1EX2 - chains A and B; structure by X-ray diffraction, 1.85 A resolution.

== Chain A (and B) ==
Name: Protein maf
Organism: Bacillus subtilis
Notes: chain B of this document is another copy of the same molecule, construct and numbering; everything in this record applies to it too
Reference sequence: Q02169 (MAF_BACSU); residue numbers follow UniProt; this construct covers 1-189
Chain sequence (189 residues; row label = number of the first residue in the row):
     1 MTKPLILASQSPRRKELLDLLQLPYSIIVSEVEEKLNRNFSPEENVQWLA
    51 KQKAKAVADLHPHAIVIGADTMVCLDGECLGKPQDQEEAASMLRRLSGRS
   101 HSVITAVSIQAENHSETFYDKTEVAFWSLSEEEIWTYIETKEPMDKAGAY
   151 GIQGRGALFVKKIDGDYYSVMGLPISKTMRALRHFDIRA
Disordered / not traced: 186-189
Swiss-Prot annotation at these positions:
  - active site: Asp70 (Proton acceptor)
  - site (Important for substrate specificity): Arg13, Thr71, Gln153
  - mutagenesis: Arg14 (R14A: Loss of activity), Glu34 (E34A: Loss of activity), Lys53 (K53A: Loss of activity), Asp70 (D70A: Loss of activity), Lys82 (K82A: Loss of activity)
Disulfides: Cys74-Cys79
What the authors report for this chain:
  - binding site for phosphate ion: Lys51, Lys55
  - catalytic residues: Glu34, Asp70, Lys82 (proposed by the authors, not directly observed)

== How chain A and chain B interact ==
Contacting residue pairs - 22 pairs, chain A then chain B:
  Gln47(A) - Glu112(B)  hydrogen bond (side chain-backbone)
  Gln47(A) - Asn113(B)
  Glu112(A) - Gln47(B)
  Glu112(A) - Tyr119(B)  hydrogen bond
  Asn113(A) - Gln47(B)
  Asn113(A) - Phe118(B)
  Asn113(A) - Tyr119(B)  hydrogen bond (backbone-backbone)
  His114(A) - Glu116(B)  salt bridge
  His114(A) - Thr117(B)
  His114(A) - Phe118(B)
  Ser115(A) - Glu116(B)
  Ser115(A) - Thr117(B)  hydrogen bond (backbone-backbone)
  Glu116(A) - His114(B)  salt bridge
  Glu116(A) - Ser115(B)
  Thr117(A) - His114(B)
  Thr117(A) - Ser115(B)  hydrogen bond (backbone-backbone)
  Phe118(A) - Asn113(B)
  Phe118(A) - His114(B)
  Tyr119(A) - Glu112(B)  hydrogen bond
  Tyr119(A) - Asn113(B)  hydrogen bond (backbone-backbone)
  Arg180(A) - His184(B)
  His184(A) - His184(B)
Also at the interface, not in a pair above, chain B (11 interface residues in all): Arg180

== Overview ==
The chain A/chain B interface involves 11 residues from each chain, with 7 hydrogen bonds and 2 salt bridges.
Polar contacts include His114(A)-Glu116(B), Gln47(A)-Glu112(B) and Glu112(A)-Tyr119(B). From UniProt:
active-site residue Asp70(A) and 5 mutagenesis sites on chain A. The paper reports catalytic residues
Glu34(A), Asp70(A) and Lys82(A); a binding site for phosphate ion at Lys51(A) and Lys55(A).
Chain A and chain B are both Protein maf (Bacillus subtilis); the structure, Crystal structure of bacillus
subtilis maf protein, was determined by X-ray diffraction together with 1EXC from the same study.
